Entry 5OLA (X-ray diffraction, 3.90 A resolution); this record covers chains E and T of the 6 polymer chains in the assembly.

== Chain E ==
Molecule: DNA-directed RNA polymerase, mitochondrial
Organism: Homo sapiens
Notes: EC 2.7.7.6
Reference sequence: O00411 (RPOM_HUMAN); residue numbers follow UniProt; this construct covers 151-1230
Amino-acid sequence (1088 residues; numbered 143 to 1230; the number before each row is that of its first residue):
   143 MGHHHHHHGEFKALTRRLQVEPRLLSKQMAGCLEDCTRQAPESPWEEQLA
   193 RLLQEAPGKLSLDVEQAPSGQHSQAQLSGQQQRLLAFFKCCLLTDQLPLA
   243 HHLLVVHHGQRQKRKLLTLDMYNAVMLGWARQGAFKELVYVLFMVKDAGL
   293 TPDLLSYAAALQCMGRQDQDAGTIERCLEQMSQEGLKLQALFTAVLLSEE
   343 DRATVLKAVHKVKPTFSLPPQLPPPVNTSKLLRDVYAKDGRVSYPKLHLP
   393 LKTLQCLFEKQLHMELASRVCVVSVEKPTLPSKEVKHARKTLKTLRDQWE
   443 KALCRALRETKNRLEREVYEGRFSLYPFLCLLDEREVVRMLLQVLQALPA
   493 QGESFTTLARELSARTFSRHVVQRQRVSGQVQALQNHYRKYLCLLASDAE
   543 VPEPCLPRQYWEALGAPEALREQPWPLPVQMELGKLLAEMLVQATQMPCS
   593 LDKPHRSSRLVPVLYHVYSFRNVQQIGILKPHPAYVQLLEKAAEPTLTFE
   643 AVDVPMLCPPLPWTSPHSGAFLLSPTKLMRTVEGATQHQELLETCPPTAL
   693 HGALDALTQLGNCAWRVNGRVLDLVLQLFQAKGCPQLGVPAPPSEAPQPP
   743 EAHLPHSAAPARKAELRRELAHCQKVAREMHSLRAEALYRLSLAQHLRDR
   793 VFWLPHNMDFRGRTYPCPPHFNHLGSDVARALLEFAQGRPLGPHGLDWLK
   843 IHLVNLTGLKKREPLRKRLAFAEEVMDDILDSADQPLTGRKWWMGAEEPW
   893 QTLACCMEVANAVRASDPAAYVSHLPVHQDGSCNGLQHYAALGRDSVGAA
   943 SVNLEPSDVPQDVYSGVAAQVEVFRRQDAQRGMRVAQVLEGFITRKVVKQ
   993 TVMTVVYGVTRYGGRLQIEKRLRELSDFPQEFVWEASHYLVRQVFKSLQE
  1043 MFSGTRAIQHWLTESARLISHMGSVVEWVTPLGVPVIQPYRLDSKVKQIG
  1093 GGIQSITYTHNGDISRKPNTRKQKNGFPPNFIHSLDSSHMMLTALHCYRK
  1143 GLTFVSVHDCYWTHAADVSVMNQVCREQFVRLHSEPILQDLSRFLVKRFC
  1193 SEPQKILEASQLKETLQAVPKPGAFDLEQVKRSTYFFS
Not modelled in the structure: 143-217, 595-597, 1086-1106
Sequence notes: initiating methionine (143); expression tag (144-150); conflict Ala555 (Glu in O00411)
Curated features (UniProtKB/Swiss-Prot):
  - active site: Asp922, Lys991, Asp1151
  - natural variant: His250 (H250D: In COXPD55), Ala555 (E555A: this construct carries the variant), Pro566 (P566S: In COXPD55), Ser611 (S611F: In COXPD55), Phe641 (F641L: In COXPD55), Pro742 to Pro747 (deletion: In COXPD55), Pro810 (P810S: In COXPD55; uncertain significance), Asp870 (D870N: In COXPD55; uncertain significance), Cys925 to Ser1230 (deletion: In COXPD55), Arg1013 (R1013C: In COXPD55), Ser1193 (S1193F: In COXPD55)

== Chain T ==
Molecule: 34-nt DNA strand
Sequence (34 nucleotides; row label = number of the first residue in the row; numbers below 1 keep their minus sign (DG-12 is residue -12)):
   -12 GTTCGTCTGGCGTGCGCGCCGCTACACCATGTTC
Not modelled in the structure: 18-21

== How chain E and chain T interact ==
Residue-residue contacts (43; chain E residue first):
  Gln493(E) with DG8(T), base contact; DC9(T), base contact
  Arg613(E) with DC9(T), base contact
  Arg672(E) with DG3(T), hydrogen bond to the phosphate; DC4(T), salt bridge to the phosphate
  His745(E) with DA13(T), salt bridge to the phosphate; DC14(T), salt bridge to the phosphate
  Pro747(E) with DA13(T), phosphate contact; DC14(T), phosphate contact
  His748(E) with DA13(T), phosphate contact; DC14(T), sugar contact
  Leu758(E) with DA13(T), phosphate contact
  Gln766(E) with DC12(T), hydrogen bond to the phosphate
  His773(E) with DC7(T), phosphate contact
  Ser774(E) with DC6(T), hydrogen bond to the base
  Ala777(E) with DC6(T), phosphate contact
  Tyr781(E) with DC6(T), sugar contact; DC7(T), hydrogen bond to the phosphate
  Asp801(E) with DG3(T), phosphate contact
  Phe802(E) with DC2(T), phosphate contact; DG3(T), phosphate contact
  Arg803(E) with DC2(T), hydrogen bond to the sugar
  Tyr807(E) with DG3(T), hydrogen bond to the sugar
  Pro811(E) with DC4(T), phosphate contact; DG5(T), phosphate contact
  His812(E) with DG5(T), phosphate contact; DC6(T), phosphate contact
  Gln992(E) with DT0(T), base contact
  Thr996(E) with DT0(T), base contact
  Tyr999(E) with DT0(T), sugar contact; DG1(T), stacking on the base
  Gly1000(E) with DT0(T), sugar contact
  Val1001(E) with DT0(T), hydrogen bond to the sugar
  Thr1002(E) with DG-1(T), phosphate contact; DT0(T), hydrogen bond to the phosphate
  Tyr1004(E) with DG-1(T), stacking on the base
  Gly1005(E) with DT0(T), hydrogen bond to the phosphate
  Gln1009(E) with DT0(T), hydrogen bond to the base
  Tyr1082(E) with DG1(T), phosphate contact; DC2(T), hydrogen bond to the phosphate
  Arg1113(E) with DC-2(T), sugar contact
  Lys1114(E) with DC2(T), salt bridge to the phosphate
  His1125(E) with DG1(T), base contact
Also at the interface, not in a pair above, chain E (39 interface residues in all): Val674, Arg759, Leu762, Glu778, Arg805, Asn1117, Pro1121, Asn1122
Also at the interface, not in a pair above, chain T (17 interface residues in all): DG-3, DA11

== Overview ==
39 residues of chain E face 17 of chain T across their interface; the contacts include 11 hydrogen bonds, 4
salt bridges and 2 aromatic stacking contacts. Polar contacts include Ser774(E)-DC6(T), Gln1009(E)-DT0(T) and
Arg803(E)-DC2(T). Curated annotation (UniProt) lists 3 active-site residues on chain E.
Chain E is DNA-directed RNA polymerase, mitochondrial (Homo sapiens) and chain T is a 34-nt DNA strand; the
structure, Structure of mitochondrial transcription elongation complex in complex with elongation factor TEFM,
was determined by X-ray diffraction (same publication as 5OL9).
